8EE4 - chains E and F of the 6 polymer chains in the assembly; structure by electron microscopy, 2.60 A resolution.

[Chain E (and F)]
Name: PtuA
Source organism: Escherichia coli
Notes: chain F of this document is another copy of the same molecule, construct and numbering; everything in this record applies to it too
Chain sequence (465 residues; row label = number of the first residue in the row):
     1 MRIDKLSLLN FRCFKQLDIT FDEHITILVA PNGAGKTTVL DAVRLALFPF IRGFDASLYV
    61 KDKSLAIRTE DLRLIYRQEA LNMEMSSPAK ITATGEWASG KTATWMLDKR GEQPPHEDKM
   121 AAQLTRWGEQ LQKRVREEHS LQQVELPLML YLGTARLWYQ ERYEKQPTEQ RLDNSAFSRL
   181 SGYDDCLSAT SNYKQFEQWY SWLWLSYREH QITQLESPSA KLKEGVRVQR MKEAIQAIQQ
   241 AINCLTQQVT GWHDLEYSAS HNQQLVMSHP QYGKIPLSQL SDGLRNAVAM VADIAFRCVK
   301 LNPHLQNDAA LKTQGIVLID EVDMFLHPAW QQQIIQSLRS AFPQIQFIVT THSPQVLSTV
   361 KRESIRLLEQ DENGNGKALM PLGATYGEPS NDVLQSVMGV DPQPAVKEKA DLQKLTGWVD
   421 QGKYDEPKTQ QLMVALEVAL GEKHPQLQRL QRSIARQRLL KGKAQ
Not modelled in the structure: 161-168, 408-465 (chain F: 160-169, 407-465)
Small-molecule neighbours: ATP (adenosine-5'-triphosphate): W252, I275, Q279, L280, S281, D282
What the authors report for this chain:
  - self-association interface (contacts with another copy of this molecule); pairs are residue here / residue on that copy: R73-E138, Q78-E224, Y76, L81
  - binding site for ATP: R12, K36, Q279, D282
  - mutagenesis - L81R: decreased stability in response to PtuA hexamer

[Interface between chain E and chain F]
Pairs across the interface (53):
  P31(E) with H327(F)
  G33(E) with Q279(F); S281(F)
  Y76(E) with H261(F)
  M83(E) with N262(F)
  W158(E) with L157(F); W158(F), hydrogen bond (backbone-side chain)
  Y159(E) with W158(F); Y159(F), hydrogen bond (side chain-backbone)
  H261(E) with M83(F)
  Q271(E) with Y76(F)
  G273(E) with Y76(F)
  K274(E) with M83(F)
  Q279(E) with E70(F)
  S281(E) with N32(F), hydrogen bond; G33(F)
  D282(E) with T154(F)
  G283(E) with N32(F)
  E321(E) with F325(F)
  M324(E) with F325(F), hydrophobic
  F325(E) with N32(F), hydrogen bond (backbone-side chain); M324(F), hydrophobic
  L326(E) with H352(F), hydrogen bond (backbone-side chain)
  H327(E) with N32(F), hydrogen bond; H352(F)
  P328(E) with H352(F); M398(F)
  A329(E) with V400(F), hydrophobic
  Q332(E) with D401(F)
  H352(E) with L326(F), hydrogen bond (side chain-backbone); H327(F); P328(F)
  S358(E) with P404(F)
  Y386(E) with V406(F)
  G387(E) with Q403(F), hydrogen bond (backbone-side chain)
  E388(E) with P402(F); Q403(F); P404(F)
  P389(E) with P402(F)
  S390(E) with P402(F), hydrogen bond (backbone-backbone)
  N391(E) with N391(F), hydrogen bond
  L394(E) with Q355(F)
  M398(E) with H327(F)
  D401(E) with Q332(F)
  P402(E) with P389(F); S390(F)
  Q403(E) with G387(F), hydrogen bond (side chain-backbone)
  P404(E) with S358(F); T359(F); E388(F)
  V406(E) with T359(F); Y386(F)
  K407(E) with Y386(F), hydrogen bond
Also at the interface, not in a pair above, chain E (49 interface residues in all): A30, A34, L157, P270, Y272, W330, Q331, P354, Q355, T359, V400
Also at the interface, not in a pair above, chain F (45 interface residues in all): P31, S260, L280, E321, A329, P354, K361, Q370, L394

[In short]
Chain E and chain F form an interface of 49 and 45 residues respectively, with 12 hydrogen bonds. Polar
contacts include W158(E)-W158(F), Y159(E)-Y159(F) and S281(E)-N32(F). Bound to chain E: ATP. From the paper: a
binding site for ATP at R12(E), K36(E) and Q279(E) among others; L81R of chain E reduces stability in response
to PtuA hexamer.
Both chains are PtuA (Escherichia coli). Entry 8EE4 (Structure of PtuA) was determined by electron microscopy,
deposited together with 8SUX, 8EE7 and 8EEA.
